Entry 5C46 (X-ray diffraction, 2.65 A resolution); this record covers chains E and F.

== Chain E ==
Name: Phosphatidylinositol 4-kinase beta
Source organism: Homo sapiens
Notes: EC 2.7.1.67
UniProtKB: Q9UBF8 (PI4KB_HUMAN), isoform Q9UBF8-2; the construct lacks a stretch of the UniProt sequence and is renumbered around it, so the offset changes along the chain: 121-243 = UniProt 121-243; 283-287 = UniProt 244-248; 288-404 = UniProt 288-404; 505-507 = UniProt 405-407; 1 more segments
Amino-acid sequence (529 residues; numbered 117 to 784; 139 numbers in that range are skipped by the numbering (no residue carries them; nothing is unmodelled there); the number before each row is that of its first residue):
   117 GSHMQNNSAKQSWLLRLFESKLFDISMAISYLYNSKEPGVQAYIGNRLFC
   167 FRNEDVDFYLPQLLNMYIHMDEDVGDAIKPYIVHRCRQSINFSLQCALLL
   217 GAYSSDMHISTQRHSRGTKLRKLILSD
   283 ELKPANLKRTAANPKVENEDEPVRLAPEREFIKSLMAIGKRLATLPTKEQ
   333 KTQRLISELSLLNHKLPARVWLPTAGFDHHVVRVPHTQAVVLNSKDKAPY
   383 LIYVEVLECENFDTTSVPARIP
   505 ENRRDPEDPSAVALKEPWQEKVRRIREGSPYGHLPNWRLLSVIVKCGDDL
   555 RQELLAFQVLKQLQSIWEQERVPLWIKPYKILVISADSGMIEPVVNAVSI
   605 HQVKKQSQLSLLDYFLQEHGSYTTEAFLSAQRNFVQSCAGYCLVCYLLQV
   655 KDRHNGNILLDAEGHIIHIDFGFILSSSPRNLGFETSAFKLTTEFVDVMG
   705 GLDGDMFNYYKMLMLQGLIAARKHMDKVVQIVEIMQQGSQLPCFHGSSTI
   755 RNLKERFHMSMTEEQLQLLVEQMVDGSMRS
Unresolved in the structure: 117-127, 222-231, 283-305, 505-511, 684-690, 783-784
Construct notes: expression tag (117-120); engineered mutation Ala294 (Ser in Q9UBF8)
Reported in the primary citation:
  - contacts within the chain: Lys549-Asp674 (salt bridge)
  - conformationally variable residues (side-chain flip): Lys549, Asp674

== Chain F ==
Name: Ras-related protein Rab-11A
Source organism: Homo sapiens
UniProtKB: P62491 (RB11A_HUMAN); numbering as in UniProt (aligned over 1-216)
Amino-acid sequence (219 residues; numbered -2 to 216; the number before each row is that of its first residue; numbers below 1 keep their minus sign (Gly-2 is residue -2)):
    -2 GSHMGTRDDEYDYLFKVVLIGDSGVGKSNLLSRFTRNEFNLESKSTIGVE
    48 FATRSIQVDGKTIKAQIWDTAGLERYRAITSAYYRGAVGALLVYDIAKHL
    98 TYENVERWLKELRDHADSNIVIMLVGNKSDLRHLRAVPTDEARAFAEKNG
   148 LSFIETSALDSTNVEAAFQTILTEIYRIVSQKQMSDRRENDMSPSNNVVP
   198 IHVPPTTENKPKVQCCQNI
Unresolved in the structure: -2 to 5, 181-216
Construct notes: expression tag (-2 to 0); engineered mutation Leu70 (Gln in P62491)
Bound ions: Mg2+: Ser25, Thr43 (together with GTP-gamma-S)
Small-molecule neighbours: GTP-gamma-S (GSP; 5'-guanosine-diphosphate-monothiophosphate): Asp19, Ser20, Gly21, Val22, Gly23, Lys24, Ser25, Asn26, Phe36, Asn37, Leu38, Glu39, Ser40, Lys41, Ser42, Thr43, Asp66, Thr67, Ala68, Gly69, Asn124, Lys125, Asp127, Leu128, Ser154, Ala155, Leu156
Swiss-Prot annotation at these positions:
  - motif: Phe36 to Glu47 (Switch 1), Thr67 to Gly86 (Switch 2)
  - binding site (GTP): Ser20, Gly21, Val22, Gly23, Lys24, Ser25, Asn26, Asn37, Leu38, Ser40, Ser42, Thr43, Gly69, Asn124, Lys125, Asp127, Ala155, Leu156
  - binding site (Mg(2+)): Ser25, Thr43, Asp66
  - modified residue: Gly2 (N-acetylglycine), Cys213 (Cysteine methyl ester)
  - lipidation (S-geranylgeranyl cysteine): Cys212, Cys213
  - glycosylation: Arg4 (Microbial infection: N-beta-linked (GlcNAc) arginine)
  - mutagenesis: Lys13 (K13N: Abolishes SH3BP5-mediated guanine nucleotide exchange), Val22 (V22M: Impairs protein folding), Lys24 (K24R: Impairs protein folding and decreases affinity for guanine nucleotides), Ser25 (S25N: Dominant-negative mutant (GDP-bound form). Induces increased number of binucleated cells, indicating defects in cytokinesis. Inhibits the transport of NPC1L1 to the plama membrane ...), Phe36 (F36A: Nearly abolishes SH3BP5-mediated guanine nucleotide exchange), Leu38 (L38A: Decreases SH3BP5-mediated guanine nucleotide exchange; L38P: Nearly abolishes SH3BP5-mediated guanine nucleotide exchange), Ser40 (S40F: Nearly abolishes SH3BP5-mediated guanine nucleotide exchange), Lys41 (K41A: Mildly decreases SH3BP5-mediated guanine nucleotide exchange; K41P: Abolishes SH3BP5-mediated guanine nucleotide exchange), Ile44 (I44A: Abolishes SH3BP5-mediated guanine nucleotide exchange), Arg82 (R82C: Decreases SH3BP5-mediated guanine nucleotide exchange), Ser154 (S154L: Impairs protein folding)
Reported in the primary citation:
  - conformationally variable residues (order/disorder transition, side-chain flip): Phe48, Trp65, Leu70 to Thr77, Tyr80

== Interface between chain E and chain F ==
Contacting residue pairs - 18 pairs, chain E then chain F:
  Ser128(E) - Phe36(F)
  Leu130(E) - Glu39(F)
  Leu131(E) - Phe36(F)  hydrophobic
  Leu131(E) - Leu156(F)  hydrophobic
  Phe134(E) - Leu38(F)  hydrophobic
  Glu135(E) - Leu156(F)
  Glu153(E) - Glu39(F)
  Glu153(E) - Lys41(F)  salt bridge
  Gly155(E) - Leu38(F)
  Ala158(E) - Leu131(F)
  Tyr159(E) - Leu156(F)  hydrophobic
  Asn162(E) - Asp127(F)
  Asn162(E) - Leu128(F)
  Asn162(E) - Arg129(F)  hydrogen bond (side chain-backbone)
  Asn162(E) - His130(F)  hydrogen bond (side chain-backbone)
  Asn162(E) - Leu131(F)
  Phe165(E) - His130(F)
  Pro196(E) - Leu131(F)  hydrophobic
Also at the interface, not in a pair above, chain E (15 interface residues in all): Val156, Gly161, Cys166
Also at the interface, not in a pair above, chain F (12 interface residues in all): Arg30, Asn37

== Overview ==
15 residues of chain E and 12 residues of chain F are in contact; the contacts include 2 hydrogen bonds and 1
salt bridge. Among the polar pairs are Glu153(E)-Lys41(F), Asn162(E)-Arg129(F) and Asn162(E)-His130(F). The
paper reports conformational variability at Lys549(E), Asp674(E) and Phe48(F) among others; contacts within
the chain involving Lys549(E) and Asp674(E).
Here chain E is Phosphatidylinositol 4-kinase beta and chain F is Ras-related protein Rab-11A, both from Homo
sapiens. Entry 5C46 (Crystal structure of an engineered construct of phosphatidylinositol 4 kinase III beta in
complex with GTP ...) was determined by X-ray diffraction, deposited together with 5C4G.
